Entry 8VID (electron microscopy, 5.90 A resolution (low resolution: residue-level contacts below are approximate; hydrogen-bond / salt-bridge calls are withheld)); this record covers chains M and N of the 6 polymer chains in the assembly.

== Chain M ==
Name: Flagellar motor switch protein FliM
From: Salmonella enterica subsp. enterica serovar Typhimurium
UniProt: A0A0D6FLG5 (A0A0D6FLG5_SALTM); residue numbers follow UniProt; this construct covers 8-334
Amino-acid sequence (334 residues; row label = number of the first residue in the row):
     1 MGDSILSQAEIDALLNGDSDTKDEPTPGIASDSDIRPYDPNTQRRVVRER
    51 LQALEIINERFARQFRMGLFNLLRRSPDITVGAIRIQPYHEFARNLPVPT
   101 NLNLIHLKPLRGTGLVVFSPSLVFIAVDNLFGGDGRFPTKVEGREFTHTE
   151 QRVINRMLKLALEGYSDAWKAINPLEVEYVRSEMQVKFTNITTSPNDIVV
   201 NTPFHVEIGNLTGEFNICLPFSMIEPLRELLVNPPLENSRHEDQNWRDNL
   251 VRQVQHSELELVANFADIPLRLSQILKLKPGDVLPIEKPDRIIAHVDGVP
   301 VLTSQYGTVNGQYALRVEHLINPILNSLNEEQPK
Disordered / not traced: 1-43, 331-334

== Chain N ==
Name: Flagellar motor switch protein FliN
From: Salmonella enterica subsp. enterica serovar Typhimurium
UniProt: P26419 (FLIN_SALTY); residue numbers follow UniProt; this construct covers 1-137
Amino-acid sequence (137 residues; numbered 1 to 137; the number before each row is that of its first residue):
     1 MSDMNNPSDENTGALDDLWADALNEQKATTTKSAADAVFQQLGGGDVSGA
    51 MQDIDLIMDIPVKLTVELGRTRMTIKELLRLTQGSVVALDGLAGEPLDIL
   101 INGYLIAQGEVVVVADKYGVRITDIITPSERMRRLSR
Disordered / not traced: 1-44

== How chain M and chain N interact ==
Pairs across the interface (47; chain M residue first):
  Gln255(M) - Ile75(N)
  Gln255(M) - Lys76(N)
  Ser257(M) - Thr74(N)
  Leu259(M) - Met73(N)
  Ala263(M) - Val66(N)
  Ala263(M) - Glu67(N)
  Ala263(M) - Leu68(N)
  Asn264(M) - Val66(N)
  Phe265(M) - Val66(N)
  Ala266(M) - Thr65(N)
  Ala266(M) - Val66(N)
  Asp267(M) - Leu64(N)
  Ile268(M) - Lys63(N)
  Ile268(M) - Leu64(N)
  Pro269(M) - Val62(N)
  Leu270(M) - Pro61(N)
  Leu270(M) - Val62(N)
  Arg271(M) - Ile60(N)
  Leu272(M) - Ile60(N)
  Ser273(M) - Met58(N)
  Pro280(M) - Ile122(N)
  Pro280(M) - Thr123(N)
  Pro280(M) - Asp124(N)
  Gly281(M) - Ile122(N)
  Asp282(M) - Val120(N)
  Asp282(M) - Arg121(N)
  Asp282(M) - Ile122(N)
  Val283(M) - Val120(N)
  Val283(M) - Arg121(N)
  Leu284(M) - Gly119(N)
  Leu284(M) - Val120(N)
  Pro285(M) - Tyr118(N)
  Pro285(M) - Gly119(N)
  Ile286(M) - Tyr118(N)
  Ile286(M) - Gly119(N)
  Gly311(M) - Ala93(N)
  Tyr313(M) - Ala88(N)
  Tyr313(M) - Leu89(N)
  Tyr313(M) - Gly91(N)
  Ala314(M) - Val87(N)
  Ala314(M) - Ala88(N)
  Leu315(M) - Ser85(N)
  Leu315(M) - Val86(N)
  Leu315(M) - Val87(N)
  Arg316(M) - Ser85(N)
  Val317(M) - Gly84(N)
  Val317(M) - Ser85(N)
Other interface residues (no listed pair), chain M (30 interface residues in all): Leu261, Gln312, Glu318
Other interface residues (no listed pair), chain N (32 interface residues in all): Gly69, Thr71, Gln83

== Summary ==
The interface between chain M and chain N involves 30 residues on one side and 32 on the other.
Chain M is Flagellar motor switch protein FliM and chain N is Flagellar motor switch protein FliN, both from
Salmonella enterica subsp. enterica serovar Typhimurium; the structure, CW Flagellar Switch Complex with extra
density - FliF, FliG, FliM, and FliN forming single subunit ..., was determined by electron microscopy,
deposited together with 8T8P, 8VIB, 8VKQ and 8VKR.
